3HQG - chains A and B of the 3 polymer chains in the assembly; structure by X-ray diffraction, 2.60 A resolution.

# Chain A
Name: Type-2 restriction enzyme EcoRII
Organism: Escherichia coli
Notes: EC 3.1.21.4; fragment: C-terminal catalytic domain
UniProtKB: P14633 (T2E2_ECOLX); residues 183-404 here = UniProt positions 183-404
Amino-acid sequence (222 residues; row label = number of the first residue in the row):
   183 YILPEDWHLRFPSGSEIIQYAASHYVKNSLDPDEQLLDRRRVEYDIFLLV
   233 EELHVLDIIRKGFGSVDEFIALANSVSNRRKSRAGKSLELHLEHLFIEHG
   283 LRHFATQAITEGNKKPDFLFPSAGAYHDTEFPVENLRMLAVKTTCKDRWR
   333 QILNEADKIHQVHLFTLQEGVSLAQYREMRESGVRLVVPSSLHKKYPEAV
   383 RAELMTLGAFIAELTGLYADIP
From the paper describing this entry:
  - binding site for the 12-nt DNA strand (chain B): Arg222, Glu225, Tyr226, Asn260, Arg265, Ala266, Lys328, Asp329, Arg330
  - binding site for the 12-nt DNA strand: Arg222, Glu225, Tyr226, Phe229, Arg265, Ala266, Asp329
  - specificity-determining residues: Lys328, Asp329, Arg330
  - catalytic residues: Glu271, Asp299, Lys324, Glu337
  - binding site for the 12-nt DNA strand (chain B): Arg262 (proposed by the authors, not directly observed)
  - conformationally variable residues (helix shift): Gly267

# Chain B
Molecule: 12-nt DNA strand
Sequence (12 nucleotides; numbered -6 to 5; the number before each row is that of its first residue; numbers below 1 keep their minus sign (DT-6 is residue -6)):
    -6 TCGACCAGGCTA

# How chain A and chain B interact
Contacting residue pairs - 27 pairs, chain A then chain B:
  Arg222(A) - DA0(B)  hydrogen bond to the base
  Glu225(A) - DA0(B)  hydrogen bond to the base
  Tyr226(A) - DA0(B)  base contact
  Phe229(A) - DA0(B)  base contact
  Arg262(A) - DA0(B)  base contact
  Arg262(A) - DG1(B)  salt bridge to the phosphate
  Lys263(A) - DC-2(B)  sugar contact
  Lys263(A) - DC-1(B)  phosphate contact
  Lys263(A) - DA0(B)  sugar contact
  Lys263(A) - DG1(B)  hydrogen bond to the sugar
  Ser264(A) - DC-2(B)  base contact
  Ala266(A) - DA0(B)  sugar contact
  Gly267(A) - DC-2(B)  phosphate contact
  Gly267(A) - DC-1(B)  sugar contact
  Ser269(A) - DA0(B)  base contact
  Glu271(A) - DC-2(B)  sugar contact
  Lys296(A) - DA-3(B)  phosphate contact
  Asp299(A) - DC-2(B)  phosphate contact
  Lys324(A) - DC-2(B)  salt bridge to the phosphate
  Lys324(A) - DC-1(B)  salt bridge to the phosphate
  Thr325(A) - DC-1(B)  hydrogen bond to the phosphate
  Thr325(A) - DA0(B)  hydrogen bond to the phosphate
  Thr326(A) - DA0(B)  hydrogen bond to the phosphate
  Lys328(A) - DG1(B)  base contact
  Lys328(A) - DG2(B)  hydrogen bond to the base
  Arg330(A) - DC-1(B)  salt bridge to the phosphate
  Arg330(A) - DG1(B)  hydrogen bond to the base
Interface residues without a listed pair, chain A (22 interface residues in all): Arg265, Val323, Asp329, Gln333

# In short
The interface between chain A and chain B involves 22 residues on one side and 6 on the other; the contacts
include 8 hydrogen bonds and 4 salt bridges. Polar pairs include Arg222(A)-DA0(B), Glu225(A)-DA0(B) and
Lys328(A)-DG2(B). From the paper: catalytic residues Glu271(A), Asp299(A) and Lys324(A) among others; a
binding site for the 12-nt DNA strand (chain B) at Arg222(A), Glu225(A) and Tyr226(A) among others.
Here chain A is Type-2 restriction enzyme EcoRII (Escherichia coli) and chain B is a 12-nt DNA strand. Entry
3HQG (Crystal structure of restriction endonuclease EcoRII catalytic C-terminal domain in complex with cognate
DNA) was determined by X-ray diffraction together with 3HQF from the same study.
